Entry 9I52 (electron microscopy, 2.80 A resolution); this record covers chains B and G of the 4 polymer chains in the assembly.

# Chain B
Name: Guanine nucleotide-binding protein G(I)/G(S)/G(T) subunit beta-1
Organism: Homo sapiens
UniProtKB: P62873 (GBB1_HUMAN); residues 2-340 here = UniProt positions 2-340
Chain sequence (350 residues; each row starts with the number of its first residue; numbers below 1 keep their minus sign (Met-8 is residue -8)):
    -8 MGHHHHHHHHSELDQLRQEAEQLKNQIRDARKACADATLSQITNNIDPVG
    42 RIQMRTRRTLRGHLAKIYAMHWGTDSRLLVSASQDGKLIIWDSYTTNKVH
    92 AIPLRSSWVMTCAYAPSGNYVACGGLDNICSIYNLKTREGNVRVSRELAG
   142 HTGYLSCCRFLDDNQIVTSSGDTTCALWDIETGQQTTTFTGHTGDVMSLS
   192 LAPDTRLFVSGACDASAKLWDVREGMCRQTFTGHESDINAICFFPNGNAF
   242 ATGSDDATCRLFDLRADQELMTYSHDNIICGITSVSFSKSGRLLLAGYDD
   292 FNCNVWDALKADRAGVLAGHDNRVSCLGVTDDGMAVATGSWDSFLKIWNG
Not modelled in the structure: -8 to 2
Differences from the reference sequence: initiating methionine (-8); expression tag (-7 to 1, 341)
UniProt features mapped onto this chain:
  - modified residue: Ser2 (N-acetylserine), His266 (Phosphohistidine)
  - natural variant: Leu30 (L30F: In MRD42; uncertain significance), Arg52 (R52G: In MRD42), Gly64 (G64V: In MRD42), Asp76 (D76E: In MRD42; D76G: In MRD42), Gly77 (G77S: In MRD42), Lys78 (K78R: In MRD42), Ile80 (I80N: In MRD42; I80T: In MRD42), His91 (H91R: In MRD42; uncertain significance), Ala92 (A92T: In MRD42), Pro94 (P94S: In MRD42), Leu95 (L95P: In MRD42), Arg96 (R96L: In MRD42), 5 further natural variant entries in UniProt

# Chain G
Name: Guanine nucleotide-binding protein G(I)/G(S)/G(O) subunit gamma-2
Organism: Homo sapiens
UniProtKB: P59768 (GBG2_HUMAN); residues 1-71 here = UniProt positions 1-71
Chain sequence (71 residues; each row starts with the number of its first residue):
     1 MASNNTASIAQARKLVEQLKMEANIDRIKVSKAAADLMAYCEAHAKEDPL
    51 LTPVPASENPFREKKFFCAIL
Not modelled in the structure: 1-5, 63-71
UniProt features mapped onto this chain:
  - modified residue: Ala2 (N-acetylalanine), Cys68 (Cysteine methyl ester)
  - lipidation: Cys68 (S-geranylgeranyl cysteine)

# Interface between chain B and chain G
Residue-residue contacts (77; chain B residue first):
  Leu7(B) - Ile9(G)  hydrophobic
  Leu7(B) - Ala12(G)  hydrophobic
  Leu7(B) - Arg13(G)
  Leu7(B) - Val16(G)  hydrophobic
  Glu10(B) - Val16(G)
  Leu14(B) - Val16(G)
  Leu14(B) - Leu19(G)  hydrophobic
  Leu14(B) - Lys20(G)
  Gln17(B) - Ala23(G)
  Ile18(B) - Ala23(G)  hydrophobic
  Ala21(B) - Arg27(G)
  Cys25(B) - Arg27(G)
  Cys25(B) - Ile28(G)
  Cys25(B) - Lys29(G)
  Cys25(B) - Val30(G)  hydrogen bond (backbone-backbone)
  Ala26(B) - Val30(G)  hydrophobic
  Asp27(B) - Lys29(G)  salt bridge
  Asp27(B) - Ser31(G)
  Ala28(B) - Val30(G)
  Ala28(B) - Ser31(G)
  Leu30(B) - Ala34(G)  hydrophobic
  Ile37(B) - Met38(G)  hydrophobic
  Val40(B) - Leu51(G)  hydrophobic
  Ile43(B) - Leu50(G)
  Arg48(B) - Phe61(G)
  Arg48(B) - Arg62(G)
  Arg49(B) - Pro60(G)
  Arg49(B) - Phe61(G)  hydrogen bond (side chain-backbone)
  Ser84(B) - Phe61(G)
  Tyr85(B) - Pro60(G)
  Tyr85(B) - Phe61(G)  hydrophobic
  Met217(B) - Met21(G)  hydrophobic
  Cys218(B) - Gln18(G)
  Cys218(B) - Glu22(G)
  Arg219(B) - Glu22(G)
  Gln220(B) - Ile25(G)
  Thr221(B) - Glu22(G)  hydrogen bond
  Phe235(B) - Tyr40(G)  hydrophobic
  Phe235(B) - Cys41(G)  hydrophobic
  Pro236(B) - Tyr40(G)
  Leu252(B) - Leu37(G)  hydrophobic
  Asp254(B) - Ala33(G)
  Asp254(B) - Leu37(G)
  Arg256(B) - Arg27(G)
  Arg256(B) - Ile28(G)
  Arg256(B) - Asp36(G)  salt bridge
  Ala257(B) - Ile28(G)
  Ala257(B) - Ala33(G)  hydrophobic
  Asp258(B) - Ile25(G)
  Asp258(B) - Arg27(G)  salt bridge
  Gln259(B) - Val30(G)
  Leu261(B) - Val30(G)  hydrophobic
  Ser279(B) - Asp48(G)
  Ser279(B) - Leu50(G)
  Lys280(B) - Glu47(G)
  Lys280(B) - Asp48(G)
  Ser281(B) - Tyr40(G)
  Ser281(B) - Cys41(G)  hydrogen bond (side chain-backbone)
  Ser281(B) - His44(G)
  Ser281(B) - Ala45(G)
  Ser281(B) - Asp48(G)  hydrogen bond (backbone-side chain)
  Arg283(B) - Leu51(G)
  Leu284(B) - Leu51(G)  hydrophobic
  Asp323(B) - Pro49(G)
  Gly324(B) - Pro49(G)
  Gly324(B) - Leu50(G)
  Met325(B) - Pro49(G)  hydrophobic
  Met325(B) - Leu50(G)
  Met325(B) - Pro60(G)
  Ala326(B) - Phe61(G)  hydrophobic
  Val327(B) - Leu50(G)  hydrophobic
  Ile338(B) - Phe61(G)  hydrophobic
  Asn340(B) - Asn59(G)  hydrogen bond
  Asn340(B) - Phe61(G)
  Gly341(B) - Pro49(G)
  Gly341(B) - Leu50(G)
  Gly341(B) - Pro53(G)
Other interface residues (no listed pair), chain B (55 interface residues in all): Ala11, Lys15, Arg22, Met45, Trp63, Asn237, Ala240, Gly282, Leu300, Val320

# Summary
The interface between chain B and chain G involves 55 residues on one side and 35 on the other; the contacts
include 6 hydrogen bonds and 3 salt bridges. Polar contacts include Asp27(B)-Lys29(G), Arg256(B)-Asp36(G) and
Asp258(B)-Arg27(G).
Here chain B is Guanine nucleotide-binding protein G(I)/G(S)/G(T) subunit beta-1 and chain G is Guanine
nucleotide-binding protein G(I)/G(S)/G(O) subunit gamma-2, both from Homo sapiens. Entry 9I52 (Dopamine 1
receptor:GaS complex bound to 19B) was determined by electron microscopy (same publication as 9I54).
